4M3U - chains A and T of the 3 polymer chains in the assembly; structure by X-ray diffraction, 2.07 A resolution.

== Chain A ==
Protein: DNA polymerase
Source organism: Enterobacteria phage RB69
Notes: EC 2.7.7.7
UniProtKB: Q38087 (DPOL_BPR69); residues 1-903 here = UniProt positions 1-903
Amino-acid sequence (903 residues; row label = number of the first residue in the row):
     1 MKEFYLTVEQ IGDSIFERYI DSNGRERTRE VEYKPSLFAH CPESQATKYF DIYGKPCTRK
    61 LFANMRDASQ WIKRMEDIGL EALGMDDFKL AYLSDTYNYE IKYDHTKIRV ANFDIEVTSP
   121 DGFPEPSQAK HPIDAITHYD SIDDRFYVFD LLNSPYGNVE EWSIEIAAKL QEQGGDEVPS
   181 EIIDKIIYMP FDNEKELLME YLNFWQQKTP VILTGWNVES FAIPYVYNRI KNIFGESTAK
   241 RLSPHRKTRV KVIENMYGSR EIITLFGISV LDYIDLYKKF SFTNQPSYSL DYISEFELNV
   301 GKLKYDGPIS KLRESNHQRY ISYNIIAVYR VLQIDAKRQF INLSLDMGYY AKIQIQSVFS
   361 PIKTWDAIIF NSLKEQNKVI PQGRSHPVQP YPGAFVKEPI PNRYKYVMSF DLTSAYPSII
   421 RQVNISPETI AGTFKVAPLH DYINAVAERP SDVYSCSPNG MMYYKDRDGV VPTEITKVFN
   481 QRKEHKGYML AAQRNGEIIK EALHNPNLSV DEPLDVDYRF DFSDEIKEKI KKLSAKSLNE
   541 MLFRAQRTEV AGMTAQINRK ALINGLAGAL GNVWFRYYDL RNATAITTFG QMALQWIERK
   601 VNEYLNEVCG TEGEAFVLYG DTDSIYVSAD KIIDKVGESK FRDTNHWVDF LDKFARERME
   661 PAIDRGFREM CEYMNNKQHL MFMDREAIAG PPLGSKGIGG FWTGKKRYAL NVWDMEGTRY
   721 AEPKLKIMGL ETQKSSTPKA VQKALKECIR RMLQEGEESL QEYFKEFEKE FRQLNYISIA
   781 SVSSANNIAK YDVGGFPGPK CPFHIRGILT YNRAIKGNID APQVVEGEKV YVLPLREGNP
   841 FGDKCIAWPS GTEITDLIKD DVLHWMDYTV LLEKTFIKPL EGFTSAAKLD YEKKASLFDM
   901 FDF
Construct notes: engineered mutation Ala222 (Asp in Q38087), Ala327 (Asp in Q38087), Ala415 (Leu in Q38087), Ala561 (Leu in Q38087), Gly565 (Ser in Q38087), Ala567 (Tyr in Q38087)
Ion coordination: Ca2+ site 1 near Glu116 (its only coordinating residue here); Ca2+ site 2: Asp411, Leu412, Asp623 (together with ATP); Ca2+ site 3: Asn505, Asn507, Lys531; Ca2+ site 4: Asp623 (together with ATP); Ca2+ site 5 near Glu716 (its only coordinating residue here); Ca2+ site 6: Leu857, Asp860, Asp861
Ligand contacts: ATP (adenosine-5'-triphosphate): Asp411, Leu412, Thr413, Ser414, Ala415, Tyr416, Pro417, Arg482, Lys486, Lys560, Asn564, Thr622, Asp623
Swiss-Prot annotation at these positions:
  - region: Thr248 to Thr264 (Beta hairpin), Lys705 to Tyr708 (Binding of DNA in B-conformation), Leu897 to Phe903 (Interaction with the polymerase clamp)
  - binding site (Mg(2+)): Asp114, Glu116, Asp411, Leu412, Asp623
  - binding site (substrate): Ser414, Tyr416, Arg482, Lys560
  - site: Asp621 (Optimization of metal coordination by the polymerase active site), Lys706 (Optimization of metal coordination by the polymerase active site), Asp714 (Essential for viral replication)
  - mutagenesis: Asp621 (D621A: Drastic decrease in the efficiency of incorporation of dGMP), Lys706 (K706A: Almost complete loss of polymerase activity), Asp714 (D714A: Complete loss of viral replication)

== Chain T ==
Molecule: DNA template
Sequence (17 nucleotides; each row starts with the number of its first residue):
     2 CATGTGAGCA GTCCGCG

== Chain A / chain T interface ==
Residue-residue contacts (36):
  Ser360(A) with DA3(T), phosphate contact; DT4(T), hydrogen bond to the phosphate
  Pro361(A) with DT4(T), phosphate contact
  Ile362(A) with DA3(T), phosphate contact; DT4(T), hydrogen bond to the phosphate
  Tyr391(A) with DG5(T), hydrogen bond to the phosphate; DT6(T), sugar contact
  Pro392(A) with DT6(T), phosphate contact; DG7(T), phosphate contact
  Gly393(A) with DT6(T), hydrogen bond to the phosphate; DG7(T), hydrogen bond to the phosphate
  Ala394(A) with DG7(T), sugar contact
  Val396(A) with DG7(T), phosphate contact; DA8(T), phosphate contact
  Asn564(A) with DT4(T), base contact
  Gly565(A) with DT4(T), sugar contact
  Gly568(A) with DT4(T), base contact; DG5(T), sugar contact
  Ala569(A) with DT4(T), sugar contact
  Gly571(A) with DG5(T), sugar contact
  Asn572(A) with DT4(T), hydrogen bond to the phosphate; DG5(T), hydrogen bond to the phosphate
  Trp574(A) with DA3(T), stacking on the base
  Lys705(A) with DA8(T), salt bridge to the phosphate; DG9(T), sugar contact
  Lys706(A) with DG7(T), base contact; DA8(T), sugar contact
  Arg707(A) with DG9(T), phosphate contact; DC10(T), salt bridge to the phosphate
  Pro799(A) with DC14(T), phosphate contact
  Lys800(A) with DT13(T), phosphate contact; DC14(T), hydrogen bond to the phosphate
  Cys801(A) with DT13(T), sugar contact
  Phe803(A) with DG12(T), sugar contact
  Lys844(A) with DT13(T), salt bridge to the phosphate
  Lys874(A) with DG12(T), salt bridge to the phosphate
Also at the interface, not in a pair above, chain A (32 interface residues in all): Lys279, Lys363, Pro390, Glu398, Glu731, Lys734, Arg806, Lys878
Also at the interface, not in a pair above, chain T (13 interface residues in all): DC2, DA11

== Overview ==
The interface between chain A and chain T involves 32 residues on one side and 13 on the other; the contacts
include 8 hydrogen bonds, 4 salt bridges and 1 aromatic stacking contact. Among the polar pairs are
Ser360(A)-DT4(T), Ile362(A)-DT4(T) and Tyr391(A)-DG5(T).
Chain A is DNA polymerase (Enterobacteria phage RB69) and chain T is DNA template; the structure, RB69 DNA
polymerase ternary complex with dT/dG at position n-3 of primer/template duplex, was determined by X-ray
diffraction, deposited together with 4M3R, 4M3T, 4M3W, 4M3X, 4M3Y, 4M3Z and 3 further entries.
